Entry 5D6G (X-ray diffraction, 3.30 A resolution); this record covers chains A and 0.

[Chain A]
Protein: 50S ribosomal protein L10
From: Methanocaldococcus jannaschii
Reference sequence: P54049 (RL10_METJA); residues 10-221 here = UniProt positions 10-221
Sequence (213 residues; each row starts with the number of its first residue):
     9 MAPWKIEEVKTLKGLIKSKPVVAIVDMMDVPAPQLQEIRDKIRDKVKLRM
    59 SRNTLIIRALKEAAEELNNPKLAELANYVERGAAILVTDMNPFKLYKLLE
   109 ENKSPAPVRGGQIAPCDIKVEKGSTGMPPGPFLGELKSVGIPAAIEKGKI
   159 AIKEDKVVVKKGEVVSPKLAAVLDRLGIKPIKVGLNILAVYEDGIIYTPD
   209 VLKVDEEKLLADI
Not modelled in the structure: 9, 215-221
Construct notes: initiating methionine (9)

[Chain 0]
Molecule: 23S ribosomal RNA
From: Methanocaldococcus jannaschii
Sequence (74 nucleotides; each row starts with the number of its first residue):
  1151 GCCUAAGACAGCGGGGAGGUUGGCUUAGAAGCAGCCAUCCUUUAAAGAGU
  1201 GCGUAACAGCUCACCCGUCGAGGC
Construct notes: expression tag (1224)
Ion coordination: Mg2+ site 1: A1183, G1203, U1204; Mg2+ site 2 near U1191 (its only coordinating residue here)

[Chain A / chain 0 interface]
Residue-residue contacts - 35 pairs, chain A then chain 0:
  Ala10(A) - U1154(0)  phosphate contact
  Lys13(A) - A1155(0)  salt bridge to the phosphate
  Lys13(A) - A1156(0)  hydrogen bond to the sugar
  Lys13(A) - G1157(0)  salt bridge to the phosphate
  Ile14(A) - A1156(0)  base contact
  Val17(A) - A1156(0)  base contact
  Met36(A) - G1163(0)  base contact
  Asp37(A) - G1164(0)  hydrogen bond to the sugar
  Pro39(A) - G1166(0)  phosphate contact
  Ala40(A) - G1165(0)  phosphate contact
  Ala40(A) - G1166(0)  hydrogen bond to the phosphate
  Ala40(A) - A1167(0)  sugar contact
  Pro41(A) - G1166(0)  phosphate contact
  Pro41(A) - A1167(0)  sugar contact
  Gln44(A) - U1192(0)  sugar contact
  Arg47(A) - U1192(0)  hydrogen bond to the sugar
  Arg47(A) - U1193(0)  salt bridge to the phosphate
  Arg51(A) - U1192(0)  hydrogen bond to the phosphate
  Arg51(A) - U1193(0)  salt bridge to the phosphate
  Leu56(A) - A1194(0)  phosphate contact
  Arg57(A) - A1194(0)  phosphate contact
  Met58(A) - A1194(0)  hydrogen bond to the phosphate
  Met58(A) - C1216(0)  sugar contact
  Arg60(A) - G1157(0)  salt bridge to the phosphate
  Arg60(A) - A1158(0)  salt bridge to the phosphate
  Arg60(A) - C1216(0)  salt bridge to the phosphate
  Arg60(A) - G1217(0)  phosphate contact
  Asn61(A) - G1217(0)  hydrogen bond to the phosphate
  Thr62(A) - A1156(0)  phosphate contact
  Thr62(A) - G1157(0)  hydrogen bond to the phosphate
  Leu63(A) - A1156(0)  base contact
  Arg66(A) - A1156(0)  hydrogen bond to the sugar
  Arg89(A) - G1217(0)  sugar contact
  Arg117(A) - G1164(0)  hydrogen bond to the phosphate
  Arg117(A) - G1165(0)  salt bridge to the phosphate
Other interface residues (no listed pair), chain A (26 interface residues in all): Met35, Val38, Ser59, Gly90
Other interface residues (no listed pair), chain 0 (16 interface residues in all): A1196

[In short]
Chain A and chain 0 form an interface of 26 and 16 residues respectively; the contacts include 10 hydrogen
bonds and 8 salt bridges. Polar contacts include Lys13(A)-A1156(0), Asp37(A)-G1164(0) and Arg47(A)-U1192(0).
A1183(0), G1203(0) and U1204(0) form the Mg2+ site 1.
Chain A is 50S ribosomal protein L10 and chain 0 is 23S ribosomal RNA, both from Methanocaldococcus
jannaschii; the structure, Crystal structure of fragment of ribosomal protein P0 in complex with 74NT 23S RNA
from methanococcus ..., was determined by X-ray diffraction.
